7V93 - chains A and B; structure by electron microscopy, 3.00 A resolution.

Chain A:
Name: cas12c2
Organism: uncultured archaeon
Chain sequence (1232 residues; each row starts with the number of its first residue; numbers below 1 keep their minus sign (Met-13 is residue -13)):
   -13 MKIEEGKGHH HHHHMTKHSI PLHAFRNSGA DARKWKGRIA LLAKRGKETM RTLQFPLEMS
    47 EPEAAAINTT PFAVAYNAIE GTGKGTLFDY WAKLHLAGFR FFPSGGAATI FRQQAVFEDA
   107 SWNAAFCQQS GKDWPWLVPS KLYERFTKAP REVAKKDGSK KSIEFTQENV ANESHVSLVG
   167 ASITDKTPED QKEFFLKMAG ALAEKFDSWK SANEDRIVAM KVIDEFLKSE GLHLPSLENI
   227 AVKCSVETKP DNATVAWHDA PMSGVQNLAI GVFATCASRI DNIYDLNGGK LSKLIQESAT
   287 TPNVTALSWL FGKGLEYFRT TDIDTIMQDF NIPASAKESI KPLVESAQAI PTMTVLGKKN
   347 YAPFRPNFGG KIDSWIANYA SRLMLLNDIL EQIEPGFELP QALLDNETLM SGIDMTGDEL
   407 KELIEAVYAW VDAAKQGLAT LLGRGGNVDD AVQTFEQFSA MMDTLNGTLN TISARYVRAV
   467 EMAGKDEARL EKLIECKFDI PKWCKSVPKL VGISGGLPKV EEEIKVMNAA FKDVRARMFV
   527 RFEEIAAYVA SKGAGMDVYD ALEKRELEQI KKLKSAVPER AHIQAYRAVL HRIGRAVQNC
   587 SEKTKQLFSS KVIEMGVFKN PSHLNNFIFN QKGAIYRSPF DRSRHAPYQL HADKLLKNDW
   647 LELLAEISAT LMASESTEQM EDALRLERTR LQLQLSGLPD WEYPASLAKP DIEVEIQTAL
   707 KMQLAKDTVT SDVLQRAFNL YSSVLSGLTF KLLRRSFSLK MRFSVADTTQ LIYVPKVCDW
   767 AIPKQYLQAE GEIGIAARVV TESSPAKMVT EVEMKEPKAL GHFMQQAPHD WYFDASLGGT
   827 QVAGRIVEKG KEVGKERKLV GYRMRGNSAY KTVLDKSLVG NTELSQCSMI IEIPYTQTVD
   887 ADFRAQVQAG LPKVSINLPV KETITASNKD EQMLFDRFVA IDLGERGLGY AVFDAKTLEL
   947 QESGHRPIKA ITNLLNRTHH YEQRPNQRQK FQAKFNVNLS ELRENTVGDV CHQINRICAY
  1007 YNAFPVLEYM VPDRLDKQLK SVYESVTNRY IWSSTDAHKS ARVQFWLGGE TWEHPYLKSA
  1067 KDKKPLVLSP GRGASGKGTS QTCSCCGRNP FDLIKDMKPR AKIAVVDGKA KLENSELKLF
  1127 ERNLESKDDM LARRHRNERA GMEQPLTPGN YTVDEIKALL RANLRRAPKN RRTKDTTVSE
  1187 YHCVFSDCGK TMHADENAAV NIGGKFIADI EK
Unresolved in the structure: -13 to 4, 91-238, 558-566, 626-630, 913-918, 1081-1198, 1218
What the authors report for this chain:
  - mutagenesis - D928A: abolished catalytic activity on pre-sgRNA

Chain B:
Molecule: sgRNA
Organism: uncultured archaeon
Sequence (112 nucleotides; row label = number of the first residue in the row; numbers below 1 keep their minus sign (G-1 is residue -1)):
    -1 GGAUACCACC CGUGCAUUUC UGGAUCAAUG AUCCGUACCU CAAUGUCCGG GCGCGCAGCU
    59 AGAGCGACCU GAAGAAAUUC AGGUUGGGUU UGAGGGGAAA UUAGGUGCGC UU
Unresolved in the structure: -1 to 1, 25-27, 53-61, 67-80, 100-110

Chain A / chain B interface:
Contacting residue pairs (136):
  His9(A) - U87(B)  stacking on the base
  His9(A) - U88(B)  sugar contact
  Ala10(A) - U88(B)  sugar contact
  Ala10(A) - U89(B)  phosphate contact
  Phe11(A) - U88(B)  sugar contact
  Arg12(A) - U19(B)  hydrogen bond to the sugar
  Arg12(A) - G20(B)  salt bridge to the phosphate
  Arg12(A) - U88(B)  sugar contact
  Arg12(A) - U89(B)  hydrogen bond to the sugar
  Arg12(A) - A91(B)  salt bridge to the phosphate
  Asn13(A) - G92(B)  phosphate contact
  Ser14(A) - U88(B)  hydrogen bond to the base
  Ser14(A) - A91(B)  hydrogen bond to the phosphate
  Ser14(A) - G92(B)  phosphate contact
  Gly15(A) - G20(B)  phosphate contact
  Gly15(A) - G92(B)  hydrogen bond to the phosphate
  Ala16(A) - G20(B)  hydrogen bond to the phosphate
  Asp17(A) - U89(B)  base contact
  Arg19(A) - G93(B)  salt bridge to the phosphate
  Arg19(A) - G94(B)  salt bridge to the phosphate
  Lys20(A) - G21(B)  salt bridge to the phosphate
  Lys22(A) - G93(B)  salt bridge to the phosphate
  Thr35(A) - G94(B)  base contact
  Met36(A) - G94(B)  hydrogen bond to the base
  Arg37(A) - G94(B)  salt bridge to the phosphate
  Thr38(A) - G94(B)  hydrogen bond to the sugar
  Thr38(A) - G95(B)  sugar contact
  Gln40(A) - G95(B)  hydrogen bond to the phosphate
  Pro42(A) - C36(B)  sugar contact
  Tyr62(A) - A97(B)  hydrogen bond to the phosphate
  Val497(A) - A98(B)  phosphate contact
  Val497(A) - U99(B)  phosphate contact
  Ser500(A) - A98(B)  phosphate contact
  Glu588(A) - G10(B)  hydrogen bond to the sugar
  Glu588(A) - U11(B)  sugar contact
  Glu588(A) - G47(B)  sugar contact
  Gln592(A) - G47(B)  hydrogen bond to the phosphate
  Gln592(A) - G48(B)  hydrogen bond to the phosphate
  Ser608(A) - G49(B)  sugar contact
  Ser608(A) - C50(B)  hydrogen bond to the phosphate
  Asn611(A) - G48(B)  hydrogen bond to the phosphate
  Asn611(A) - G49(B)  phosphate contact
  Asn612(A) - G49(B)  sugar contact
  Phe615(A) - G47(B)  sugar contact
  Phe615(A) - G48(B)  sugar contact
  Asn616(A) - G48(B)  hydrogen bond to the sugar
  Asn616(A) - G49(B)  sugar contact
  Lys746(A) - A96(B)  salt bridge to the phosphate
  Lys746(A) - A97(B)  phosphate contact
  Arg748(A) - A96(B)  hydrogen bond to the sugar
  Lys762(A) - G33(B)  salt bridge to the phosphate
  Lys762(A) - U34(B)  salt bridge to the phosphate
  Trp766(A) - C31(B)  hydrogen bond to the sugar
  Trp766(A) - C32(B)  hydrogen bond to the phosphate
  Ala767(A) - C31(B)  sugar contact
  Pro769(A) - U30(B)  sugar contact
  Pro769(A) - C31(B)  sugar contact
  Gln771(A) - U23(B)  hydrogen bond to the base
  Gln771(A) - C24(B)  sugar contact
  Gln771(A) - A29(B)  hydrogen bond to the base
  Gln771(A) - U30(B)  hydrogen bond to the base
  Tyr772(A) - A22(B)  hydrogen bond to the base
  Tyr772(A) - U23(B)  sugar contact
  Tyr772(A) - C31(B)  base contact
  Gln774(A) - C24(B)  sugar contact
  Ala775(A) - U23(B)  phosphate contact
  Ala775(A) - C24(B)  phosphate contact
  Gln811(A) - G21(B)  hydrogen bond to the sugar
  Gln811(A) - C32(B)  sugar contact
  Gln812(A) - G21(B)  hydrogen bond to the base
  Gln812(A) - A22(B)  hydrogen bond to the sugar
  Gln812(A) - C32(B)  hydrogen bond to the sugar
  Ala813(A) - C32(B)  hydrogen bond to the sugar
  Pro814(A) - C32(B)  phosphate contact
  Pro814(A) - G33(B)  phosphate contact
  His815(A) - G33(B)  hydrogen bond to the phosphate
  Asp816(A) - U34(B)  phosphate contact
  Arg849(A) - U34(B)  salt bridge to the phosphate
  Arg849(A) - A35(B)  salt bridge to the phosphate
  Arg851(A) - A35(B)  salt bridge to the phosphate
  Arg851(A) - C36(B)  salt bridge to the phosphate
  Gly852(A) - U34(B)  sugar contact
  Gly852(A) - A35(B)  hydrogen bond to the phosphate
  Asn853(A) - U19(B)  hydrogen bond to the phosphate
  Asn853(A) - A35(B)  sugar contact
  Asn853(A) - C36(B)  base contact
  Ser854(A) - C18(B)  phosphate contact
  Ser854(A) - U19(B)  hydrogen bond to the phosphate
  Ser854(A) - G20(B)  hydrogen bond to the sugar
  Ser854(A) - G33(B)  sugar contact
  Ala855(A) - G20(B)  sugar contact
  Tyr856(A) - G93(B)  hydrogen bond to the base
  Lys857(A) - G33(B)  sugar contact
  Lys857(A) - U34(B)  salt bridge to the phosphate
  Lys857(A) - A35(B)  salt bridge to the phosphate
  Thr858(A) - G20(B)  hydrogen bond to the sugar
  Thr858(A) - G21(B)  sugar contact
  Ile876(A) - A96(B)  sugar contact
  Asn903(A) - G95(B)  hydrogen bond to the sugar
  Arg952(A) - U87(B)  salt bridge to the phosphate
  Pro953(A) - G86(B)  phosphate contact
  Lys955(A) - A40(B)  phosphate contact
  Lys955(A) - A41(B)  salt bridge to the phosphate
  Asn959(A) - C39(B)  phosphate contact
  Asn959(A) - A40(B)  hydrogen bond to the phosphate
  Asn962(A) - C9(B)  phosphate contact
  Asn962(A) - G10(B)  sugar contact
  Arg963(A) - G10(B)  salt bridge to the phosphate
  Arg963(A) - U11(B)  phosphate contact
  Arg963(A) - A40(B)  salt bridge to the phosphate
  Arg963(A) - A41(B)  salt bridge to the phosphate
  His965(A) - U11(B)  phosphate contact
  His966(A) - U11(B)  hydrogen bond to the phosphate
  His966(A) - G12(B)  salt bridge to the phosphate
  Tyr967(A) - C39(B)  phosphate contact
  Tyr967(A) - A40(B)  hydrogen bond to the phosphate
  Gln969(A) - G12(B)  phosphate contact
  Arg970(A) - C39(B)  salt bridge to the phosphate
  Arg974(A) - C37(B)  hydrogen bond to the phosphate
  Arg974(A) - U38(B)  salt bridge to the phosphate
  Lys976(A) - A97(B)  sugar contact
  Gln978(A) - A98(B)  hydrogen bond to the phosphate
  Lys980(A) - U99(B)  salt bridge to the phosphate
  Phe981(A) - U99(B)  base contact
  Leu988(A) - C39(B)  sugar contact
  Asn991(A) - U38(B)  hydrogen bond to the sugar
  Asn991(A) - C39(B)  sugar contact
  Gly994(A) - G92(B)  sugar contact
  Asp995(A) - A91(B)  hydrogen bond to the sugar
  Asp995(A) - G92(B)  sugar contact
  His998(A) - U88(B)  hydrogen bond to the base
  His998(A) - A91(B)  hydrogen bond to the phosphate
  His998(A) - G92(B)  salt bridge to the phosphate
  Gln999(A) - U88(B)  hydrogen bond to the base
  Arg1002(A) - U88(B)  base contact
  Gln1050(A) - G94(B)  hydrogen bond to the base
Other interface residues (no listed pair), chain A (89 interface residues in all): Leu39, Glu44, Glu66, Lys589, Glu776, Ile779, Met850, Lys862, Thr964, Val983
Other interface residues (no listed pair), chain B (42 interface residues in all): C46

Overview:
Chain A and chain B form an interface of 89 and 42 residues respectively, with 47 hydrogen bonds, 26 salt
bridges and 1 aromatic stacking contact. Polar contacts include Ser14(A)-U88(B), Met36(A)-G94(B) and
Gln771(A)-U23(B). From the paper: D928A of chain A abolishes catalytic activity on pre-sgRNA.
Chain A is cas12c2 and chain B is sgRNA, both from uncultured archaeon; the structure, Cryo-EM structure of
the Cas12c2-sgRNA binary complex, was determined by electron microscopy (same publication as 7V94).
